PDB entry 8WZ5 | electron microscopy, 3.51 A resolution | chains A and H of the 9 polymer chains in the assembly

Chain A:
Name: RSV Fusion glycoprotein
From: Human respiratory syncytial virus B
Sequence (492 residues; each row starts with the number of its first residue; note: 1 number in that range is skipped by the numbering (no residue carries it; nothing is unmodelled there)):
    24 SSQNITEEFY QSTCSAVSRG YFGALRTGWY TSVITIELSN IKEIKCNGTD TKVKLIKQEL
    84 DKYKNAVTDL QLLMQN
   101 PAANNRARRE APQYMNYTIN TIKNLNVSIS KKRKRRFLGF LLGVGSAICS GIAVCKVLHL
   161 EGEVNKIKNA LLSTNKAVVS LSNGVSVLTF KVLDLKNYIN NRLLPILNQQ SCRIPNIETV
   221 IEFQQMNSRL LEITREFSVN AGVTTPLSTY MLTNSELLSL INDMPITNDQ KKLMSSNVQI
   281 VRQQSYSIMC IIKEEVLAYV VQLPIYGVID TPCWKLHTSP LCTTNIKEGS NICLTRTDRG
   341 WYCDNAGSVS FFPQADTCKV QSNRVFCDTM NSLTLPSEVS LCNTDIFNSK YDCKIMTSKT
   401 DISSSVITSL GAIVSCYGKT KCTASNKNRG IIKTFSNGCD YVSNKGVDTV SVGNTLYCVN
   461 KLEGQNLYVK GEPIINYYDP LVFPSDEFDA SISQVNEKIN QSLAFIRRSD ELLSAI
Unresolved in the structure: 101-144
Disulfides: Cys37-Cys439, Cys69-Cys212, Cys155-Cys290, Cys313-Cys343, Cys322-Cys333, Cys358-Cys367, Cys382-Cys393, Cys416-Cys422

Chain H:
Name: 5B11 Fab Heavy Chain
From: Mus musculus
Notes: antibody fragment or engineered binder
Sequence (116 residues; row label = number of the first residue in the row):
     1 QIQLVQSGPE LKKPGASVKI SCKASGYTFT DYSMHWLKQA PGKGLKWMGW ITTETGEPTY
    61 ADDFKGRFAF SLDTSASTAY LQISSLKAED TGVYFCARYY YGPFYWGQGT LVTVSS
Disulfides: Cys22-Cys96

Interface between chain A and chain H:
Residue-residue contacts - 15 pairs, chain A then chain H:
  Asn63(A) - Thr28(H)
  Asn63(A) - Asp31(H)  hydrogen bond
  Glu161(A) - Ser33(H)  hydrogen bond
  Glu161(A) - His35(H)  salt bridge
  Glu161(A) - Trp50(H)
  Asn165(A) - Tyr99(H)
  Asn165(A) - Gly102(H)  hydrogen bond (side chain-backbone)
  Lys168(A) - Tyr32(H)
  Lys168(A) - Tyr101(H)
  Asn169(A) - Tyr101(H)
  Asn169(A) - Gly102(H)
  Lys196(A) - Tyr101(H)  hydrogen bond
  Glu294(A) - Asp31(H)
  Glu294(A) - Tyr32(H)
  Glu295(A) - Tyr32(H)  hydrogen bond
Also at the interface, not in a pair above, chain A (13 interface residues in all): Glu60, Met97, Gly162, Leu172, Lys293
Also at the interface, not in a pair above, chain H (11 interface residues in all): Thr52, Glu54

Summary:
Chain A and chain H form an interface of 13 and 11 residues respectively; the contacts include 5 hydrogen
bonds and 1 salt bridge. Among the polar pairs are Glu161(A)-His35(H), Asn63(A)-Asp31(H) and
Glu161(A)-Ser33(H).
Here chain A is RSV Fusion glycoprotein (Human respiratory syncytial virus B) and chain H is 5B11 Fab Heavy
Chain (Mus musculus). Entry 8WZ5 (Cryo-EM structure of prefusion-stabilized RSV F (DS-Cav1 sc9-10 strain:
B18537) in complex with humanized nAb 5B11) was determined by electron microscopy, deposited together with
8WZ3, 8WZE and 8WZ4.
